Entry 5GSD (X-ray diffraction, 2.30 A resolution); this record covers chains A and C of the 3 polymer chains in the assembly.

Chain A:
Molecule: HLA class I histocompatibility antigen, A-11 alpha chain
From: Homo sapiens
UniProtKB: P13746 (1A11_HUMAN); residues 1-275 here correspond to UniProt positions 25-299 (UniProt number = residue number + 24)
Chain sequence (275 residues; each row starts with the number of its first residue):
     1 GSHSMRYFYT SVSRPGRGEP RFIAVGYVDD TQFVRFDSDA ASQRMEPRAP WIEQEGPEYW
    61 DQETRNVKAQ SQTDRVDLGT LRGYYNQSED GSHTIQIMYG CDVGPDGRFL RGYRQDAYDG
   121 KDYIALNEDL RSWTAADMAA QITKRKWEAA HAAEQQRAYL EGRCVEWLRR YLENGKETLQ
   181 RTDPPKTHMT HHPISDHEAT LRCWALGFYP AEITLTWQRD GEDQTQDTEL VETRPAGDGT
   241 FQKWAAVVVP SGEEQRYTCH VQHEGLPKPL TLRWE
Unresolved in the structure: 275
Disulfides: Cys-101/Cys-164, Cys-203/Cys-259

Chain C:
Molecule: Epstein Barr Virus, Latent membrane protein-2 epitope
Chain sequence (7 residues; numbered 1 to 7; the number before each row is that of its first residue):
     1 SSCPLSK

How chain A and chain C interact:
Pairs across the interface (29; chain A residue first):
  Tyr-7(A) with Ser-1(C), hydrogen bond (side chain-backbone)
  Tyr-9(A) with Ser-1(C)
  Glu-63(A) with Ser-1(C), hydrogen bond
  Asn-66(A) with Ser-1(C), hydrogen bond; Ser-2(C); Cys-3(C); Pro-4(C)
  Ala-69(A) with Pro-4(C)
  Gln-70(A) with Pro-4(C)
  Thr-73(A) with Pro-4(C); Leu-5(C)
  Asp-77(A) with Ser-6(C); Lys-7(C), hydrogen bond (side chain-backbone)
  Tyr-84(A) with Lys-7(C), hydrogen bond (side chain-backbone)
  Ile-95(A) with Lys-7(C)
  Tyr-99(A) with Ser-1(C); Ser-2(C), hydrogen bond (side chain-backbone)
  Asp-116(A) with Lys-7(C), salt bridge
  Thr-143(A) with Lys-7(C), hydrogen bond (side chain-backbone)
  Lys-146(A) with Lys-7(C), hydrogen bond (side chain-backbone)
  Trp-147(A) with Leu-5(C), hydrophobic; Ser-6(C), hydrogen bond (side chain-backbone); Lys-7(C)
  Gln-155(A) with Cys-3(C); Pro-4(C); Leu-5(C)
  Gln-156(A) with Leu-5(C)
  Tyr-159(A) with Ser-1(C); Ser-2(C)
Also at the interface, not in a pair above, chain A (26 interface residues in all): Thr-80, Leu-81, Ile-97, Arg-114, Tyr-123, Trp-133, Ala-152, Arg-163
From the paper, about this interface:
  - interface residues, chain A: Tyr-7(A), Glu-63(A), Asn-66(A), Tyr-159(A), Tyr-171(A)

Summary:
Chain A and chain C form an interface of 26 and 7 residues respectively, with 9 hydrogen bonds and 1 salt
bridge. Polar pairs include Asp-116(A)/Lys-7(C), Tyr-7(A)/Ser-1(C) and Glu-63(A)/Ser-1(C). From the paper:
interface residues Tyr-7(A), Glu-63(A) and Asn-66(A) among others.
Here chain A is HLA class I histocompatibility antigen, A-11 alpha chain (Homo sapiens) and chain C is Epstein
Barr Virus, Latent membrane protein-2 epitope. Entry 5GSD (Crystal structure of LMP2 peptide from EBV in
complex with HLA-A*11:01) was determined by X-ray diffraction together with 5GRD and 5GRG from the same study.
